PDB entry 7MN5 | electron microscopy, 2.93 A resolution | chains A and H of the 3 polymer chains in the assembly

[Chain A]
Protein: Receptor tyrosine-protein kinase erbB-3
From: Homo sapiens
Notes: EC 2.7.10.1; fragment: Extracellular Domain
Reference sequence: P21860 (ERBB3_HUMAN); residue numbers follow UniProt; this construct covers 1-1021
Sequence (1066 residues; numbered 1 to 1066; the number before each row is that of its first residue):
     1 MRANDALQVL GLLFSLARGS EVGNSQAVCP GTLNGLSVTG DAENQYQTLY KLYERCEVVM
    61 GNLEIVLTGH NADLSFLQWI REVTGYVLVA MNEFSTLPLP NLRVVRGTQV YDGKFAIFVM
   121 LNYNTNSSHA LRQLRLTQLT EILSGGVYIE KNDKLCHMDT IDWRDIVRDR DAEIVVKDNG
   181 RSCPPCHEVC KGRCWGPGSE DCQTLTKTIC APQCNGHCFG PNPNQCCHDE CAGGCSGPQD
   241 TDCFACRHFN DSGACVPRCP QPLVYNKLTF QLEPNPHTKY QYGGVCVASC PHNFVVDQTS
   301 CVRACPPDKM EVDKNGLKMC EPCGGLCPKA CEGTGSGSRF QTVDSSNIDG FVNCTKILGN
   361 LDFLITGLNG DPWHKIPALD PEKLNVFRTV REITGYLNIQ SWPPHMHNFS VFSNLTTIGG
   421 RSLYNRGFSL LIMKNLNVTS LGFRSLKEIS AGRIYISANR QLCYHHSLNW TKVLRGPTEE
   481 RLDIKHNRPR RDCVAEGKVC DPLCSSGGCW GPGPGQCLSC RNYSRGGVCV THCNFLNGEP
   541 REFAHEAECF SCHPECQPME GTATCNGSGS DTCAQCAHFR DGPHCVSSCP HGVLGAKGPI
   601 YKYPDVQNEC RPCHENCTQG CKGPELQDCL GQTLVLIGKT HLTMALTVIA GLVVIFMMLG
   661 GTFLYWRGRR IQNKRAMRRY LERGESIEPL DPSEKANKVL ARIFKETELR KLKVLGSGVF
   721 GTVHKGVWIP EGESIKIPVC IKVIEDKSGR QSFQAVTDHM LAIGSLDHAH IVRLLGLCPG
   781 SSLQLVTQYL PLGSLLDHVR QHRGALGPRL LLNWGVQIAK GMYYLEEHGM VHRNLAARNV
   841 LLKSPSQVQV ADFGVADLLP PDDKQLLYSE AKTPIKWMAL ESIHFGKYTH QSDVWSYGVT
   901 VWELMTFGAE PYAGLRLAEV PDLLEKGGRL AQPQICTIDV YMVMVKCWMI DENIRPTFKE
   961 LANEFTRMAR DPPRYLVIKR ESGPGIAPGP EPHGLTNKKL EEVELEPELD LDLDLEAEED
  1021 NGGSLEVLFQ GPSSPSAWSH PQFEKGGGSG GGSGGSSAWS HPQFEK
Unresolved in the structure: 1-27, 263-276, 323-326, 631-1066
Differences from the reference sequence: conflict R809 (Gln in P21860), G928 (Glu in P21860); expression tag (1022-1066)
Swiss-Prot annotation at these positions:
  - active site: N834 (Proton acceptor)
  - binding site (ATP): L715 to V723, K742, Q788 to L790, N834 to N839
  - modified residue (Phosphoserine): S686, S982
  - glycosylation (N-linked (GlcNAc...) asparagine): N126, N250, N353, N408, N414, N437, N469, N522, N566, N616
  - natural variant: V104 (V104M: In an ovarian mucinous carcinoma sample), T787 (T787P: In VSCN1), T873 (T873S: In VSCN1; uncertain significance), V899 (V899M: In VSCN1), Q932 (Q932R: In VSCN1; uncertain significance)
  - mutagenesis: K742 (K742M: Strongly reduced autophosphorylation), Y868 (Y868E: Strongly reduced tyrosine phosphorylation)
Disulfides: C29-C56, C156-C183, C186-C194, C190-C202, C210-C218, C214-C226, C227-C235, C246-C255, C259-C286, C290-C301, C305-C320, C331-C354, C463-C493, C500-C509, C504-C517, C520-C529, C533-C549, C552-C565, C556-C573, C576-C585, C589-C610, C613-C621, C617-C629
Glycans and other covalent adducts: N-acetylglucosamine (NAG) linked to N250, N353, N408, N414, N469

[Chain H]
Protein: Isoform 6 of Pro-neuregulin-1, membrane-bound isoform
From: Homo sapiens
Notes: fragment: EGF-like Domain
Reference sequence: Q02297-6 (NRG1-6_HUMAN); numbering as in UniProt (aligned over 177-236)
Sequence (87 residues; row label = number of the first residue in the row):
   175 GPSHLVKCAE KEKTFCVNGG ECFMVKDLSN PSRYLCKCPN EFTGDRCQNY VMASFYKHLG
   235 IEGSGSGSDY KDDDDKAAAL EHHHHHH
Unresolved in the structure: 175-176, 201-202, 228-261
Differences from the reference sequence: cloning artifact (175-176); expression tag (237-261)
Disulfides: C182-C196, C190-C210, C212-C221

[Interface between chain A and chain H]
Residue-residue contacts (53):
  N34(A) with T217(H); G218(H); D219(H)
  L36(A) with L209(H)
  S37(A) with C210(H), hydrogen bond (side chain-backbone); G218(H); D219(H), hydrogen bond (side chain-backbone)
  V38(A) with C210(H), hydrogen bond (backbone-backbone); K211(H); C212(H), hydrogen bond (backbone-backbone)
  T39(A) with C212(H); P213(H); N214(H); F216(H), hydrogen bond (side chain-backbone); T217(H)
  G40(A) with C212(H), hydrogen bond (backbone-backbone); N214(H)
  N44(A) with N214(H)
  M91(A) with L179(H), hydrophobic; V199(H), hydrophobic; L209(H), hydrophobic
  Y111(A) with R207(H), hydrogen bond
  D112(A) with R207(H), salt bridge
  F118(A) with R207(H)
  L121(A) with H178(H); V199(H), hydrophobic
  Y123(A) with H178(H), hydrogen bond (backbone-side chain)
  T125(A) with S177(H); H178(H)
  Q341(A) with Q222(H), hydrogen bond
  L364(A) with N223(H)
  I365(A) with N192(H); F216(H), hydrophobic; Y224(H)
  T366(A) with V191(H)
  D371(A) with R220(H), salt bridge
  W373(A) with E186(H); T188(H); F189(H); R220(H)
  H374(A) with R220(H)
  Q400(A) with N223(H); Y224(H), hydrogen bond (side chain-backbone)
  Y424(A) with N223(H); M226(H), hydrophobic
  N425(A) with M226(H)
  F428(A) with M226(H), hydrophobic
  L431(A) with M226(H), hydrophobic
  M433(A) with Y224(H), hydrophobic; V225(H)
  K434(A) with Y224(H)
  Y455(A) with M226(H), hydrophobic; A227(H), hydrogen bond (side chain-backbone)
Also at the interface, not in a pair above, chain A (36 interface residues in all): L33, G35, D41, L67, M120, K151, P372
Also at the interface, not in a pair above, chain H (30 interface residues in all): K185, S203, Y208

[Summary]
36 residues of chain A and 30 residues of chain H are in contact, with 11 hydrogen bonds and 2 salt bridges.
Among the polar pairs are D112(A)-R207(H), D371(A)-R220(H) and S37(A)-C210(H).
Chain A is Receptor tyrosine-protein kinase erbB-3 and chain H is Isoform 6 of Pro-neuregulin-1,
membrane-bound isoform, both from Homo sapiens; the structure, Structure of the HER2/HER3/NRG1b Heterodimer
Extracellular Domain, was determined by electron microscopy together with 7MN8 and 7MN6 from the same study.
